Entry 5IOS (X-ray diffraction, 1.90 A resolution); this record covers chains C and D of the 4 polymer chains in the assembly.

# Chain C (and D)
Molecule: Thymidylate synthase ThyX
From: Thermotoga maritima (strain ATCC 43589 / MSB8 / DSM 3109 / JCM 10099)
Notes: EC 2.1.1.148; chain D of this document is another copy of the same molecule, construct and numbering; everything in this record applies to it too
UniProt: Q9WYT0 (THYX_THEMA); numbering as in UniProt (aligned over 1-220)
Sequence (232 residues; numbered -11 to 220; the number before each row is that of its first residue; numbers below 1 keep their minus sign (Met-11 is residue -11)):
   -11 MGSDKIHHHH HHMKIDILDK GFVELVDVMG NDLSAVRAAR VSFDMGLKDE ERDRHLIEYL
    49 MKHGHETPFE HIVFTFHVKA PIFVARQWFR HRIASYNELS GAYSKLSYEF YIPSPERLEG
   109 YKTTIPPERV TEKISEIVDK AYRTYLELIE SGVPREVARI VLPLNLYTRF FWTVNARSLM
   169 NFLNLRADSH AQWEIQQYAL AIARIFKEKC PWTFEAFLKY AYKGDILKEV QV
Unresolved in the structure: -11 to 0, 31-35, 219-220 (chain D: -11 to 0, 34, 219-220)
Sequence notes: initiating methionine (-11); expression tag (-10 to 0); engineered mutation Ala90 (Arg in Q9WYT0)
Ligand contacts:
  - FAD (flavin-adenine dinucleotide), molecule 1: Thr55, Glu58, Ile81, Asn163, Arg165, Ser166
  - FAD, molecule 2: Arg78, His79, Arg80, Ile81, Ser166, Asn169, Leu173, Arg174, His178, Ala179
  - FAD, molecule 3: Ala82, Ser83, Tyr84, Asn85, Glu86, Ser88, Tyr91
  - 2'-deoxyuridine 5'-monophosphate (UMP), molecule 1: Arg74, Gln75, Arg78, Arg174, Gln180
  - 2'-deoxyuridine 5'-monophosphate (UMP), molecule 2: Phe77, Glu86, Leu87, Ser88, Gly89, Arg147
Curated features (UniProtKB/Swiss-Prot):
  - motif: Arg78 to Ser88 (ThyX motif)
  - active site: Arg174 (Involved in ionization of N3 of dUMP, leading to its activation)
  - binding site (FAD): Thr55, Arg78 to Ile81, Glu86, Asn163 to Arg165, Asn169
  - binding site (dUMP): Gln75 to Arg78, Arg147, Arg174
  - mutagenesis: His53 (H53A: Shows 1.39% of wild-type activity), Ser88 (S88A/C: Still catalytically active although shows a large decrease in activity), Glu144 (E144A: Shows 0.113% of wild-type activity; E144R: Shows 0.016% of wild-type activity), Arg174 (R174A: Still catalytically active although only shows 0.0008% of wild-type activity. Binds dUMP 7300-fold weaker than wild-type; R174K: Loss of catalytic activity)
From the paper describing this entry:
  - mutagenesis - R90A (670-fold): decreased binding to 2'-deoxyuridine 5'-monophosphate
  - mutagenesis - R90A (8-fold): decreased catalytic activity on dUMP and CH2THF (citing earlier work)
  - binding site for 2'-deoxyuridine 5'-monophosphate: Gln75, Ser88, Arg147, Arg174
  - catalytic residues: Arg174

# How chain C and chain D interact
Residue-residue contacts (71):
  Ile70(C) - Arg74(D)
  Phe71(C) - Ile148(D)  hydrophobic
  Arg74(C) - Ile70(D)
  Arg74(C) - Glu86(D)  salt bridge
  Gln75(C) - Arg147(D)
  Phe77(C) - Arg78(D)
  Arg78(C) - Phe77(D)
  Arg78(C) - Tyr84(D)  hydrogen bond (side chain-backbone)
  Arg80(C) - Arg80(D)
  Arg80(C) - Ala82(D)  hydrogen bond (side chain-backbone)
  Arg80(C) - Ser83(D)
  Ala82(C) - Arg80(D)  hydrogen bond (backbone-side chain)
  Ser83(C) - Arg80(D)
  Tyr84(C) - Arg78(D)  hydrogen bond (backbone-side chain)
  Glu86(C) - Arg74(D)  salt bridge
  Tyr99(C) - Ile148(D)
  Pro101(C) - Ile148(D)
  Arg105(C) - Glu144(D)  salt bridge
  Arg105(C) - Val145(D)
  Leu106(C) - Pro142(D)
  Tyr109(C) - Pro142(D)  hydrophobic
  Thr111(C) - Ser139(D)
  Thr111(C) - Gly140(D)
  Thr112(C) - Ser139(D)  hydrogen bond (backbone-backbone)
  Ile113(C) - Ser139(D)
  Val118(C) - Val141(D)  hydrophobic
  Lys121(C) - Glu135(D)  salt bridge
  Ile122(C) - Val149(D)  hydrophobic
  Ile125(C) - Lys128(D)
  Ile125(C) - Ala129(D)
  Ile125(C) - Val149(D)  hydrophobic
  Lys128(C) - Ile125(D)
  Ala129(C) - Ile125(D)
  Thr132(C) - Ile125(D)
  Glu135(C) - Lys121(D)  salt bridge
  Leu136(C) - Val118(D)  hydrophobic
  Ser139(C) - Thr111(D)
  Ser139(C) - Thr112(D)  hydrogen bond (backbone-backbone)
  Ser139(C) - Ile113(D)
  Gly140(C) - Lys110(D)
  Val141(C) - Val118(D)  hydrophobic
  Pro142(C) - Leu106(D)
  Pro142(C) - Tyr109(D)  hydrophobic
  Glu144(C) - Arg105(D)  salt bridge
  Glu144(C) - Gln180(D)  hydrogen bond (backbone-side chain)
  Val145(C) - Arg105(D)
  Arg147(C) - Gln75(D)
  Arg147(C) - Leu152(D)
  Arg147(C) - Gln180(D)  hydrogen bond
  Ile148(C) - Phe71(D)  hydrophobic
  Ile148(C) - Tyr99(D)
  Ile148(C) - Pro101(D)
  Ile148(C) - Pro151(D)
  Ile148(C) - Leu152(D)  hydrogen bond (backbone-backbone)
  Ile148(C) - Asn153(D)  hydrogen bond (backbone-backbone)
  Val149(C) - Ile125(D)  hydrophobic
  Val149(C) - Pro151(D)
  Leu150(C) - Pro151(D)
  Leu150(C) - Leu152(D)  hydrogen bond (backbone-backbone)
  Pro151(C) - Ile148(D)
  Pro151(C) - Val149(D)
  Pro151(C) - Leu150(D)
  Pro151(C) - Pro151(D)  hydrophobic
  Leu152(C) - Arg147(D)
  Leu152(C) - Ile148(D)  hydrogen bond (backbone-backbone)
  Leu152(C) - Leu150(D)  hydrogen bond (backbone-backbone)
  Leu152(C) - Leu152(D)  hydrophobic
  Asn153(C) - Ile148(D)  hydrogen bond (backbone-backbone)
  His178(C) - Tyr91(D)
  Gln180(C) - Glu144(D)  hydrogen bond (side chain-backbone)
  Gln180(C) - Arg147(D)  hydrogen bond
Also at the interface, not in a pair above, chain C (45 interface residues in all): Lys110, Thr156
Also at the interface, not in a pair above, chain D (46 interface residues in all): Asn85, Ile122, Thr132, Leu136, Trp181

# Summary
45 residues of chain C and 46 residues of chain D are in contact; the contacts include 16 hydrogen bonds and 6
salt bridges. Among the polar pairs are Arg74(C)-Glu86(D), Arg105(C)-Glu144(D) and Lys121(C)-Glu135(D). The
paper reports the catalytic residue Arg174(C); R90A of chain C reduces binding to 2'-deoxyuridine
5'-monophosphate.
Chain C and chain D are both Thymidylate synthase ThyX (Thermotoga maritima (strain ATCC 43589 / MSB8 / DSM
3109 / JCM 10099)); the structure, Flavin-dependent thymidylate synthase R90A variant in complex with FAD and
deoxyuridine monophosphate, was determined by X-ray diffraction together with 5IOQ, 5IOR and 5IOT from the
same study.
